Entry 6O81 (electron microscopy, 3.21 A resolution); this record covers chains D and H of the 16 polymer chains in the assembly.

[Chain D]
Molecule: Translation initiation factor eIF-2B subunit beta
Source organism: Homo sapiens
Reference sequence: P49770 (EI2BB_HUMAN); residue numbers follow UniProt; this construct covers 2-351
Sequence (368 residues; row label = number of the first residue in the row; numbers below 1 keep their minus sign (Met-16 is residue -16)):
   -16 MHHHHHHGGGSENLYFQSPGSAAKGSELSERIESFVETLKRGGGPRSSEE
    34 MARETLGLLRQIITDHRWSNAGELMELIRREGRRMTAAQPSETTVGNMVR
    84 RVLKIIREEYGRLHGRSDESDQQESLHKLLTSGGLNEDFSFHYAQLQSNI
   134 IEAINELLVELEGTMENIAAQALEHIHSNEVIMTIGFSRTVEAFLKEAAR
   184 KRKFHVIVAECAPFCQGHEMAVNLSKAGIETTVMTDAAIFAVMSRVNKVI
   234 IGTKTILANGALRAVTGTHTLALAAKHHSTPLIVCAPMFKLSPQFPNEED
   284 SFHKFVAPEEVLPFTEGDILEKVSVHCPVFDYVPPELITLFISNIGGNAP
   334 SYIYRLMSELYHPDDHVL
Not modelled in the structure: -16 to 7, 99-124
Sequence notes: initiating methionine (-16); expression tag (-15 to 1)
Residues lining bound ligands: C7B (2-(4-chloranylphenoxy)-N-[4-[2-(4-chloranylphenoxy)ethanoylamino]cyclohexyl]ethanamide): Asn162, Val164, His188, Ile190, Thr215, Val225
Swiss-Prot annotation at these positions:
  - natural variant: Val85 (V85E: In VWM2), Ala127 (A127V: Found in a patient with Rett syndrome-like phenotype; uncertain significance), Ser171 (S171F: In VWM2), Pro196 (P196S: In VWM2), Gly200 (G200V: In VWM2), Glu213 (E213G: In VWM2), Cys268 (C268Y: In VWM2), Lys273 (K273R: In VWM2), Val316 (V316D: In VWM2), Gly329 (G329V: In VWM2)
What the authors report for this chain:
  - mutagenesis - N132D: increased catalytic activity with Eukaryotic translation initiation factor 2 subunit 1

[Chain H]
Molecule: Translation initiation factor eIF-2B subunit alpha
Source organism: Homo sapiens
Reference sequence: Q14232 (EI2BA_HUMAN); numbering as in UniProt (aligned over 1-305)
Sequence (305 residues; each row starts with the number of its first residue):
     1 MDDKELIEYFKSQMKEDPDMASAVAAIRTLLEFLKRDKGETIQGLRANLT
    51 SAIETLCGVDSSVAVSSGGELFLRFISLASLEYSDYSKCKKIMIERGELF
   101 LRRISLSRNKIADLCHTFIKDGATILTHAYSRVVLRVLEAAVAAKKRFSV
   151 YVTESQPDLSGKKMAKALCHLNVPVTVVLDAAVGYIMEKADLVIVGAEGV
   201 VENGGIINKIGTNQMAVCAKAQNKPFYVVAESFKFVRLFPLNQQDVPDKF
   251 KYKADTLKVAQTGQDLKEEHPWVDYTAPSLITLLFTDLGVLTPSAVSDEL
   301 IKLYL
Not modelled in the structure: 1-3, 253-269

[Chain D / chain H interface]
Residue-residue contacts - 13 pairs, chain D then chain H:
  Asn242(D) with Leu283(H); Thr292(H)
  Phe278(D) with Phe118(H), hydrophobic; Val290(H)
  Asn280(D) with Thr117(H); Phe118(H)
  Glu281(D) with Thr117(H)
  Ser334(D) with Ser294(H), hydrogen bond (backbone-side chain)
  Tyr337(D) with Ser294(H), hydrogen bond (side chain-backbone); Ala295(H), hydrophobic; Asp298(H)
  Arg338(D) with Asp298(H); Lys302(H)

[In short]
7 residues of chain D and 9 residues of chain H are in contact; the contacts include 2 hydrogen bonds. Among
the polar pairs are Ser334(D)-Ser294(H) and Tyr337(D)-Ser294(H). Bound to chain D: compound C7B. The paper
reports that N132D of chain D increases catalytic activity with Eukaryotic translation initiation factor 2
subunit 1.
Here chain D is Translation initiation factor eIF-2B subunit beta and chain H is Translation initiation factor
eIF-2B subunit alpha, both from Homo sapiens. Entry 6O81 (Electron cryo-microscopy of the eukaryotic
translation initiation factor 2B bound to translation initiation factor 2 from ...) was determined by electron
microscopy, deposited together with 6O85 and 6O9Z.
